9BWX - chains C and D of the 4 polymer chains in the assembly; structure by electron microscopy, 2.91 A resolution.

== Chain C (and D) ==
Protein: Ribonucleoside-diphosphate reductase subunit beta
Organism: Bacillus subtilis
Notes: EC 1.17.4.1; chain D of this document is another copy of the same molecule, construct and numbering; everything in this record applies to it too
UniProt: P50621 (RIR2_BACSU); numbering as in UniProt (aligned over 1-329)
Amino-acid sequence (350 residues; numbered -20 to 329; the number before each row is that of its first residue; numbers below 1 keep their minus sign (Met-20 is residue -20)):
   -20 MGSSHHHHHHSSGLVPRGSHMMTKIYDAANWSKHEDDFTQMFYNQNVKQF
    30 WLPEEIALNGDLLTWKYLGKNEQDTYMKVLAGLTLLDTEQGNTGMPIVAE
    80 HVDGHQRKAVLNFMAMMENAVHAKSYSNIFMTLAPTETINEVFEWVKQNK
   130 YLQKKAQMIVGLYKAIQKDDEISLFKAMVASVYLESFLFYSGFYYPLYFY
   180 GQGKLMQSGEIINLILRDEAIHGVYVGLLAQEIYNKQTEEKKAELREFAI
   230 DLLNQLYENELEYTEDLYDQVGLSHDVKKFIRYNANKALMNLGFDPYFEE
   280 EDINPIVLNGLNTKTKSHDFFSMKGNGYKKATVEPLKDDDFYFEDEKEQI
Not modelled in the structure: -20 to 15, 291-310, 323-329
Differences from the reference sequence: initiating methionine (-20); expression tag (-19 to 0)
Ion coordination: Mn2+ site 1: Asp66, Glu97, His101, Glu198; Mn2+ site 2: Glu97, Glu164, Glu198, His201

== Interface between chain C and chain D ==
Residue-residue contacts (24; chain C residue first):
  Tyr22(C) with Ala99(D), hydrogen bond (side chain-backbone)
  Phe29(C) with Phe29(D), hydrophobic
  Leu31(C) with Tyr22(D)
  Thr67(C) with His84(D)
  Gly70(C) with Asn91(D), hydrogen bond (backbone-side chain)
  Asn71(C) with His84(D), hydrogen bond; Lys87(D)
  His84(C) with Thr67(D); Asn71(D), hydrogen bond
  Lys87(C) with Asn71(D)
  Ala88(C) with Asn98(D)
  Asn91(C) with Ala94(D); Asn98(D), hydrogen bond
  Phe92(C) with Met95(D), hydrophobic
  Ala94(C) with Asn91(D), hydrogen bond (backbone-side chain)
  Met95(C) with Asn91(D); Phe92(D), hydrophobic; Met95(D), hydrophobic
  Asn98(C) with Lys87(D); Ala88(D); Asn91(D), hydrogen bond
  Ala99(C) with Tyr22(D), hydrogen bond (backbone-side chain); Ala88(D)
  Lys103(C) with Tyr22(D)
Other interface residues (no listed pair), chain C (18 interface residues in all): Val26, Pro75
Other interface residues (no listed pair), chain D (16 interface residues in all): Val26, Leu31, Lys103

== Summary ==
The interface between chain C and chain D involves 18 residues on one side and 16 on the other; the contacts
include 8 hydrogen bonds. Polar contacts include Tyr22(C)-Ala99(D), Gly70(C)-Asn91(D) and Asn71(C)-His84(D).
Asp66(C), Glu97(C), His101(C) and Glu198(C) form the Mn2+ site 1.
Chain C and chain D are both Ribonucleoside-diphosphate reductase subunit beta (Bacillus subtilis); the
structure, Consensus full-complex model for preturnover condition of Bacillus subtilis ribonucleotide
reductase complex, was determined by electron microscopy, deposited together with 9BW3, 9BX2, 9BX3, 9BX6,
9BX8, 9BX9 and 39 further entries.
